5TQ2 - chains H and L of the 4 polymer chains in the assembly; structure by X-ray diffraction, 3.29 A resolution.

[Chain H]
Name: Fab, heavy chain
From: Mus musculus
Notes: antibody fragment or engineered binder
Chain sequence (221 residues; numbered 1 to 221; the number before each row is that of its first residue):
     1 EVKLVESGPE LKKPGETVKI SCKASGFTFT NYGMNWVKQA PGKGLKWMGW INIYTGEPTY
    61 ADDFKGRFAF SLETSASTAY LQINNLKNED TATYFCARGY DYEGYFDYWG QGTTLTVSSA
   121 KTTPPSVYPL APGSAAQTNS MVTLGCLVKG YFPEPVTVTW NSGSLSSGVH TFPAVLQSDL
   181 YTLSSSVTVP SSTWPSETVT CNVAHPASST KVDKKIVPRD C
Not modelled in the structure: 133-139, 168-169, 187-189, 196, 219-221
Cystine bridges: Cys22-Cys96, Cys146-Cys201

[Chain L]
Name: Fab, light chain
From: Mus musculus
Notes: antibody fragment or engineered binder
Chain sequence (214 residues; each row starts with the number of its first residue):
     1 DIVMTQAPAT LSVTPGDRVS LSCRASQSIA DYLYWYQQKS HESPRLLLKY ASQSISGIPS
    61 RFSGSGSGSD FTLTINSVEP EDVGMYYCQN GHSFPRTFGG GTKLEIKRAD AAPTVSIFPP
   121 SSEQLAAGGA SVVCFLNNFY PKDINVKWKI DGSERQNGVL NSWTDQDSKD STYSMSSTLT
   181 LTKDEYERHN SYTCEATHKT STSPIVKSFN RNEC
Not modelled in the structure: 52-57, 129, 210-214
Cystine bridges: Cys23-Cys88, Cys134-Cys194

[How chain H and chain L interact]
Residue-residue contacts (55):
  Gln39(H) with Gln38(L), hydrogen bond
  Gly44(H) with Tyr87(L)
  Leu45(H) with Gln38(L); Tyr87(L), hydrophobic; Phe98(L)
  Trp47(H) with Pro95(L), hydrophobic; Arg96(L)
  Trp50(H) with Phe94(L), hydrophobic
  Phe95(H) with Ser43(L)
  Glu103(H) with Arg96(L), hydrogen bond (backbone-side chain)
  Gly104(H) with Tyr34(L)
  Tyr105(H) with Tyr34(L), hydrophobic; Tyr36(L); Leu46(L), hydrophobic; Lys49(L); Tyr50(L), hydrophobic
  Phe106(H) with Tyr36(L), hydrogen bond (backbone-side chain); Leu46(L); Gln89(L); Phe98(L), hydrophobic
  Asp107(H) with Leu46(L)
  Trp109(H) with Tyr36(L); Ser43(L); Pro44(L), hydrogen bond (side chain-backbone)
  Gly110(H) with Ser43(L), hydrogen bond (backbone-side chain)
  Gln111(H) with Ser43(L)
  Tyr128(H) with Ser121(L); Glu123(L); Gln124(L)
  Pro129(H) with Ser121(L), hydrogen bond (backbone-side chain)
  Leu130(H) with Phe118(L), hydrophobic
  Ala131(H) with Phe118(L); Pro119(L)
  Pro132(H) with Phe118(L)
  Thr143(H) with Ser116(L); Phe118(L)
  Gly145(H) with Phe135(L)
  His170(H) with Asn137(L); Asn138(L), hydrogen bond; Ser174(L), hydrogen bond
  Phe172(H) with Phe135(L), hydrophobic; Asn137(L); Ser162(L); Thr164(L); Ser174(L); Met175(L); Ser176(L)
  Pro173(H) with Ser162(L), hydrogen bond (backbone-side chain); Trp163(L)
  Val175(H) with Leu160(L), hydrophobic
  Ser184(H) with Phe135(L); Ser176(L), hydrogen bond
  Ser185(H) with Phe135(L)
  Ser186(H) with Phe135(L); Asn137(L), hydrogen bond
Other interface residues (no listed pair), chain H (32 interface residues in all): Val37, Ala61, Leu144, Leu147
Other interface residues (no listed pair), chain L (34 interface residues in all): Ser131, Val133, Asn161, Asp167

[Overview]
32 residues of chain H and 34 residues of chain L are in contact, with 11 hydrogen bonds. Polar pairs include
Gln39(H)-Gln38(L), Glu103(H)-Arg96(L) and Phe106(H)-Tyr36(L).
Here chain H is Fab, heavy chain and chain L is Fab, light chain, both from Mus musculus. Entry 5TQ2 (Crystal
structure of amino terminal domains of the NMDA receptor subunit GluN1 and GluN2A in complex ...) was
determined by X-ray diffraction together with 5TPW, 5TPZ and 5TQ0 from the same study.
